2JB1 - chains A and B; structure by X-ray diffraction, 1.55 A resolution.

== Chain A (and B) ==
Name: L-amino acid oxidase
Organism: Rhodococcus opacus
Notes: EC 1.4.3.2; chain B of this document is another copy of the same molecule, construct and numbering; everything in this record applies to it too
Reference sequence: Q8VPD4 (Q8VPD4_RHOOP); residues 2-490 here correspond to UniProt positions 46-534 (UniProt number = residue number + 44)
Sequence (489 residues; numbered 2 to 490; the number before each row is that of its first residue):
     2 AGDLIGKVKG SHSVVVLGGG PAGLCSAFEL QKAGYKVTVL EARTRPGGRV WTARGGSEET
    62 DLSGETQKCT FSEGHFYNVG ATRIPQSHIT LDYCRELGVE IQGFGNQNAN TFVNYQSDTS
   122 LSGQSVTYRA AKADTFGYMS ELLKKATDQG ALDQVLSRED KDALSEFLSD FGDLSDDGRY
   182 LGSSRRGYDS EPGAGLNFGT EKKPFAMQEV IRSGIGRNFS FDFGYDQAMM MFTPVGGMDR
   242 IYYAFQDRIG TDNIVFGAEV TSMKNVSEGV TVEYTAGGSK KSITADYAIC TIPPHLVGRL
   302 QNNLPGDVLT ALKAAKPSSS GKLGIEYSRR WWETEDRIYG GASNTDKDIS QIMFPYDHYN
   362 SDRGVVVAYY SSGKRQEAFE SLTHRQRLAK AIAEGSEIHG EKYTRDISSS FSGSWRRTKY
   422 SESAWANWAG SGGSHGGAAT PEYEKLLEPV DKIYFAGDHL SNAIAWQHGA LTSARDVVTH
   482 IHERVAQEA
Not modelled in the structure: 2-3, 433-439, 490 (chain B: 2-3, 432-439, 489-490)
UniProt features mapped onto this chain:
  - binding site (FAD): P22, A23, E42 to R44, R50, G81 to R84, V261, D459, A466 to Q468
  - binding site (substrate): R84, Q228, Y371, A466
Small-molecule neighbours:
  - alanine (ALA): R84, Q228, Y371, W426, A466, W467
  - FAD (flavin-adenine dinucleotide): G19, G20, G21, P22, A23, G24, L41, E42, A43, R44, G48, G49, R50, V51, V80, G81, A82, T83, R84, A259, E260, V261, T292, I293, P294, L297, S321, K323, Y371, W416, Y421, A425, W426, G458, D459, A466, W467, Q468, A471

== Interface between chain A and chain B ==
Residue-residue contacts - 160 pairs, chain A then chain B:
  Q87(A) - N109(B)  hydrogen bond
  Q87(A) - N111(B)
  Q87(A) - R338(B)  hydrogen bond (backbone-side chain)
  Q87(A) - I339(B)
  Q87(A) - Y340(B)
  S88(A) - E192(B)  hydrogen bond
  S88(A) - R338(B)
  H89(A) - E192(B)  salt bridge
  H89(A) - R338(B)  hydrogen bond (backbone-side chain)
  L92(A) - Y340(B)  hydrophobic
  L92(A) - N361(B)  hydrogen bond (backbone-side chain)
  D93(A) - R338(B)  salt bridge
  C95(A) - N361(B)
  R96(A) - T335(B)
  R96(A) - Y340(B)  hydrogen bond
  R96(A) - N361(B)  hydrogen bond
  I102(A) - Y360(B)  hydrophobic
  I102(A) - N361(B)
  G106(A) - M231(B)
  Q108(A) - Q108(B)  hydrogen bond
  Q108(A) - M231(B)
  N109(A) - Q87(B)  hydrogen bond
  N109(A) - M230(B)
  N109(A) - M231(B)  hydrogen bond (side chain-backbone)
  A110(A) - A229(B)  hydrophobic
  A110(A) - M230(B)  hydrogen bond (backbone-backbone)
  N111(A) - Q87(B)
  R130(A) - G225(B)
  R130(A) - Y226(B)  hydrogen bond (side chain-backbone)
  R130(A) - A229(B)
  T136(A) - F168(B)
  F137(A) - F172(B)  hydrophobic
  F137(A) - F224(B)  hydrophobic
  M140(A) - M140(B)  hydrophobic
  M140(A) - S141(B)
  M140(A) - L144(B)
  M140(A) - L169(B)  hydrophobic
  L143(A) - L153(B)
  L143(A) - V156(B)  hydrophobic
  L144(A) - M140(B)  hydrophobic
  L144(A) - L144(B)
  K146(A) - A152(B)
  K146(A) - L153(B)
  K146(A) - V156(B)
  A147(A) - A147(B)  hydrophobic
  Q150(A) - A152(B)
  A152(A) - Q150(B)
  A152(A) - A152(B)  hydrophobic
  L153(A) - L143(B)
  V156(A) - L143(B)  hydrophobic
  V156(A) - M208(B)
  L157(A) - M208(B)  hydrophobic
  L157(A) - I212(B)  hydrophobic
  S158(A) - R213(B)
  D161(A) - Q209(B)
  D161(A) - I212(B)
  D161(A) - R213(B)  salt bridge
  A164(A) - I212(B)  hydrophobic
  F168(A) - T136(B)
  F168(A) - G217(B)
  D171(A) - S221(B)  hydrogen bond
  F172(A) - F137(B)  hydrophobic
  F172(A) - F224(B)  hydrophobic
  S185(A) - Y226(B)
  R186(A) - S221(B)
  R186(A) - F224(B)
  G188(A) - Y226(B)
  Y189(A) - Y226(B)  hydrophobic
  E192(A) - S88(B)  hydrogen bond
  E192(A) - H89(B)
  E192(A) - Y226(B)  hydrogen bond
  E192(A) - H469(B)
  P193(A) - H469(B)
  G194(A) - S462(B)
  G194(A) - N463(B)  hydrogen bond (backbone-backbone)
  G194(A) - T473(B)
  A195(A) - L461(B)
  A195(A) - S462(B)
  A195(A) - N463(B)
  A195(A) - T473(B)  hydrogen bond (backbone-side chain)
  A195(A) - S474(B)
  A195(A) - D477(B)
  G196(A) - Y444(B)  hydrogen bond (backbone-side chain)
  G196(A) - L448(B)
  G196(A) - L461(B)  hydrogen bond (backbone-backbone)
  G196(A) - S462(B)
  G196(A) - N463(B)
  L197(A) - L448(B)  hydrophobic
  N198(A) - N463(B)
  F199(A) - N463(B)
  M208(A) - V156(B)
  M208(A) - L157(B)  hydrophobic
  Q209(A) - D161(B)  hydrogen bond
  I212(A) - L157(B)  hydrophobic
  I212(A) - D161(B)
  I212(A) - A164(B)  hydrophobic
  I212(A) - L165(B)
  R213(A) - S158(B)
  R213(A) - E160(B)
  R213(A) - D161(B)  salt bridge
  G217(A) - F168(B)
  R218(A) - D171(B)
  S221(A) - D171(B)  hydrogen bond
  S221(A) - R186(B)
  F224(A) - F137(B)  hydrophobic
  F224(A) - F172(B)  hydrophobic
  F224(A) - R186(B)
  G225(A) - R130(B)
  Y226(A) - R130(B)  hydrogen bond (backbone-side chain)
  Y226(A) - S185(B)
  Y226(A) - G188(B)
  Y226(A) - Y189(B)  hydrophobic
  Y226(A) - E192(B)  hydrogen bond
  A229(A) - A110(B)  hydrophobic
  A229(A) - R130(B)
  M230(A) - N109(B)
  M230(A) - A110(B)  hydrogen bond (backbone-backbone)
  M230(A) - M230(B)  hydrophobic
  M230(A) - M231(B)  hydrophobic
  M231(A) - G106(B)
  M231(A) - Q108(B)
  M231(A) - N109(B)  hydrogen bond (backbone-side chain)
  M231(A) - M230(B)  hydrophobic
  M231(A) - Y340(B)
  F233(A) - Y340(B)  hydrophobic
  F233(A) - Y360(B)
  T335(A) - R96(B)
  R338(A) - Q87(B)  hydrogen bond (side chain-backbone)
  R338(A) - S88(B)
  R338(A) - H89(B)  hydrogen bond (side chain-backbone)
  R338(A) - D93(B)  salt bridge
  I339(A) - Q87(B)
  Y340(A) - Q87(B)
  Y340(A) - L92(B)  hydrophobic
  Y340(A) - R96(B)
  Y340(A) - M231(B)
  Y340(A) - F233(B)  hydrophobic
  Y360(A) - I102(B)  hydrophobic
  Y360(A) - F233(B)
  N361(A) - L92(B)  hydrogen bond (side chain-backbone)
  N361(A) - R96(B)  hydrogen bond
  A440(A) - F199(B)  hydrophobic
  Y444(A) - G196(B)  hydrogen bond (side chain-backbone)
  L448(A) - G196(B)
  L448(A) - L197(B)  hydrophobic
  L461(A) - A195(B)
  L461(A) - G196(B)  hydrogen bond (backbone-backbone)
  S462(A) - G194(B)
  S462(A) - A195(B)
  S462(A) - G196(B)
  N463(A) - G194(B)  hydrogen bond (backbone-backbone)
  N463(A) - G196(B)  hydrogen bond (side chain-backbone)
  N463(A) - N198(B)  hydrogen bond (side chain-backbone)
  N463(A) - F199(B)
  H469(A) - E192(B)
  H469(A) - P193(B)  hydrogen bond (side chain-backbone)
  T473(A) - G194(B)
  T473(A) - A195(B)  hydrogen bond (side chain-backbone)
  S474(A) - A195(B)
  D477(A) - A195(B)
Other interface residues (no listed pair), chain A (82 interface residues in all): E101, G104, L165, L169, F220, E445, A464, G470
Other interface residues (no listed pair), chain B (83 interface residues in all): C95, Q103, G104, K146, F220, A440, E445, A464, G470

== Overview ==
The interface between chain A and chain B involves 82 residues on one side and 83 on the other, with 36
hydrogen bonds and 5 salt bridges. Among the polar pairs are H89(A)-E192(B), D93(A)-R338(B) and
D161(A)-R213(B). Chain A binds alanine and flavin-adenine dinucleotide.
Both chains are L-amino acid oxidase (Rhodococcus opacus). Entry 2JB1 (The L-amino acid oxidase from
Rhodococcus opacus in complex with L- alanine) was determined by X-ray diffraction, deposited together with
2JAE, 2JB2 and 2JB3.
